7VAW - chains B and E of the 12 polymer chains in the assembly; structure by electron microscopy, 2.70 A resolution.

# Chain B
Protein: V-type ATP synthase alpha chain
Source organism: Thermus thermophilus HB8
Notes: EC 7.1.2.2
UniProt: Q56403 (VATA_THET8); residue numbers follow UniProt; this construct covers 1-578
Sequence (578 residues; numbered 1 to 578; the number before each row is that of its first residue):
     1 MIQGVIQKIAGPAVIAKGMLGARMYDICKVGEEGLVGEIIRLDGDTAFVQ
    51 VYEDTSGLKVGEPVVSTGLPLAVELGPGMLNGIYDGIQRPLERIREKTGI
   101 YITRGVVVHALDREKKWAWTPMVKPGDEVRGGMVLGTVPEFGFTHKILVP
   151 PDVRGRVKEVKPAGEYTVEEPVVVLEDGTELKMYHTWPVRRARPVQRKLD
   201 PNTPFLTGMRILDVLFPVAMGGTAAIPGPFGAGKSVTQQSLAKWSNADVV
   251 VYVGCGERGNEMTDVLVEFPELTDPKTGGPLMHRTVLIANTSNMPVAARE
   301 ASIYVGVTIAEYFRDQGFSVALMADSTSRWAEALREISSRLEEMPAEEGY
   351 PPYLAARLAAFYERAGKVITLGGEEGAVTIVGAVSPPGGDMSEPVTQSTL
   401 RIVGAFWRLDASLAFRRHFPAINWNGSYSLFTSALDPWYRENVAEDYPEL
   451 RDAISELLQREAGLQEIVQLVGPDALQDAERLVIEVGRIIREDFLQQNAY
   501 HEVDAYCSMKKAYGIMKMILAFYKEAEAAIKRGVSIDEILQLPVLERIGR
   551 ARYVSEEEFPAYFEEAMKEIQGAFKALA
Construct notes: conflict Ala232 (Ser in Q56403), Ser235 (Thr in Q56403)
Residues lining bound ligands: ATP-gamma-S (AGS; phosphothiophosphoric acid-adenylate ester): Pro229, Phe230, Gly231, Ala232, Gly233, Lys234, Ser235, Val236, Glu261, Phe419, Pro420, Gln497, Asn498, Ala499, Tyr500

# Chain E
Protein: V-type ATP synthase beta chain
Source organism: Thermus thermophilus HB8
UniProt: Q56404 (VATB_THET8); numbering as in UniProt (aligned over 1-478)
Sequence (478 residues; numbered 1 to 478; the number before each row is that of its first residue):
     1 MDLLKKEYTGITYISGPLLFVENAKDLAYGAIVDIKDGTGRVRGGQVIEV
    51 SEEYAVIQVFEETTGLDLATTSVSLVEDVARLGVSKEMLGRRFNGIGKPI
   101 DGLPPITPEKRLPITGLPLNPVARRKPEQFIQTGISTIDVMNTLVRGQKL
   151 PIFSGSGLPANEIAAQIARQATVRPDLSGEGEKEEPFAVVFAAMGITQRE
   201 LSYFIQEFERTGALSRSVLFLNKADDPTIERILTPRMALTVAEYLAFEHD
   251 YHVLVILTDMTNYCEALREIGAAREEIPGRRGYPGYMYTDLATIYERAGV
   301 VEGKKGSVTQIPILSMPDDDRTHPIPDLTGYITEGQIQLSRELHRKGIYP
   351 PIDPLPSLSRLMNNGVGKGKTREDHKQVSDQLYSAYANGVDIRKLVAIIG
   401 EDALTENDRRYLQFADAFERFFINQGQQNRSIEESLQIAWALLSMLPQGE
   451 LKRISKDHIGKYYGQKLEEIWGAPQALD
Not modelled in the structure: 1-2, 471-478
Residues lining bound ligands: ATP-gamma-S (AGS; phosphothiophosphoric acid-adenylate ester): Gly330, Tyr331, Leu358, Arg360

# Chain B / chain E interface
Contacting residue pairs - 46 pairs, chain B then chain E:
  Leu20(B) with Leu68(E), hydrophobic
  Gly21(B) with Asp67(E); Ala69(E)
  Ala22(B) with Asp67(E)
  Arg23(B) with Gly65(E); Leu66(E); Asp67(E)
  Met24(B) with Ile14(E), hydrophobic; Thr63(E); Thr64(E); Gly65(E), hydrogen bond (backbone-backbone); Leu66(E), hydrogen bond (backbone-backbone)
  Tyr25(B) with Thr63(E); Thr64(E)
  Arg41(B) with Tyr13(E), hydrogen bond; Ile14(E); Ser15(E), hydrogen bond
  Leu42(B) with Tyr13(E); Ile14(E), hydrogen bond (backbone-backbone); Leu66(E); Asp67(E); Leu68(E), hydrophobic
  Asp43(B) with Thr12(E); Tyr13(E); Leu68(E)
  Gly44(B) with Thr12(E), hydrogen bond (backbone-backbone); Leu68(E)
  Met344(B) with Pro278(E), hydrophobic
  Glu347(B) with Arg268(E), salt bridge; Arg281(E)
  Pro352(B) with Glu269(E); Ala272(E), hydrophobic
  Tyr353(B) with Glu269(E)
  Ala355(B) with Glu265(E)
  Ala356(B) with Glu269(E)
  Ala359(B) with Ala224(E), hydrophobic
  Glu363(B) with Thr197(E); Gln198(E), hydrogen bond (side chain-backbone); Ala224(E); Asp225(E)
  Gln397(B) with Asp318(E)
  Arg401(B) with Asn262(E); Glu265(E), salt bridge
  Ile402(B) with Thr197(E)
  Leu430(B) with Arg199(E)
  Phe431(B) with Arg199(E)
Other interface residues (no listed pair), chain B (31 interface residues in all): Ile40, Pro70, Lys198, Asp200, Pro201, Ala346, Ala360, Ser392
Other interface residues (no listed pair), chain E (28 interface residues in all): Gly16, Thr39, Ser156, Ser202

# Overview
Chain B and chain E form an interface of 31 and 28 residues respectively, with 7 hydrogen bonds and 2 salt
bridges. Among the polar pairs are Glu347(B)-Arg268(E), Arg401(B)-Glu265(E) and Arg41(B)-Tyr13(E). Chain B
binds ATP-gamma-S. Bound to chain E: ATP-gamma-S.
Chain B is V-type ATP synthase alpha chain and chain E is V-type ATP synthase beta chain, both from Thermus
thermophilus HB8; the structure, V1EG domain of V/A-ATPase from Thermus thermophilus at saturated ATP-gamma-S
condition, state1-1, was determined by electron microscopy together with 7VAI, 7VAJ, 7VAK, 7VAL, 7VAM, 7VAN
and 11 further entries from the same study.
